PDB entry 3LLY | X-ray diffraction, 2.25 A resolution | chains A and B

[Chain A]
Molecule: Agglutinin alpha chain
Source organism: Maclura pomifera
UniProtKB: P18674 (LECA_MACPO); numbering as in UniProt (aligned over 1-133)
Amino-acid sequence (133 residues; numbered 1 to 133; the number before each row is that of its first residue):
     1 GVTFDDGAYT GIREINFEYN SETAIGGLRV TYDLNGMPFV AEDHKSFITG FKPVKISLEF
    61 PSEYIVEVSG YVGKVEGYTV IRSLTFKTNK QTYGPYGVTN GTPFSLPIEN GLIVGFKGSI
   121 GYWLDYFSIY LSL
From the paper describing this entry:
  - conformationally variable residues (side-chain flip): Tyr-122
  - contacts within the chain: Tyr-78/Tyr-122 (water-mediated contact)

[Chain B]
Molecule: Agglutinin beta-2 chain
Source organism: Maclura pomifera
UniProtKB: P18676 (LECB2_MACPO); residues 2-17 here correspond to UniProt positions 1-16 (UniProt number = residue number - 1)
Amino-acid sequence (16 residues; row label = number of the first residue in the row):
     2 GRNGKSQSII VGPWGD

[How chain A and chain B interact]
Pairs across the interface - 28 pairs, chain A then chain B:
  Ala-8(A) with Ser-9(B)
  Val-72(A) with Gly-16(B)
  Thr-79(A) with Gly-16(B); Asp-17(B)
  Ile-81(A) with Trp-15(B); Gly-16(B)
  Phe-104(A) with Trp-15(B)
  Leu-106(A) with Val-12(B), hydrophobic; Trp-15(B), hydrophobic
  Asp-125(A) with Gly-16(B)
  Tyr-126(A) with Pro-14(B), hydrophobic; Trp-15(B); Gly-16(B); Asp-17(B)
  Phe-127(A) with Pro-14(B); Trp-15(B), hydrogen bond (backbone-backbone)
  Ser-128(A) with Ile-11(B); Val-12(B); Gly-13(B); Pro-14(B)
  Ile-129(A) with Ile-10(B); Ile-11(B); Val-12(B), hydrogen bond (backbone-backbone)
  Tyr-130(A) with Ser-9(B); Ile-10(B); Ile-11(B)
  Leu-131(A) with Ile-10(B), hydrogen bond (backbone-backbone); Val-12(B), hydrophobic
Also at the interface, not in a pair above, chain A (15 interface residues in all): Val-80, Lys-117

[In short]
15 residues of chain A and 9 residues of chain B are in contact; the contacts include 3 hydrogen bonds.
Backbone hydrogen bonds pair Phe-127(A)/Trp-15(B), Ile-129(A)/Val-12(B) and Leu-131(A)/Ile-10(B). From the
paper: conformational variability at Tyr-122(A); contacts within the chain involving Tyr-122(A) and Tyr-78(A).
Here chain A is Agglutinin alpha chain and chain B is Agglutinin beta-2 chain, both from Maclura pomifera.
Entry 3LLY (Crystal Structure Analysis of Maclura pomifera agglutinin) was determined by X-ray diffraction
(same publication as 3LLZ and 3LM1).
